PDB entry 8IK0 | electron microscopy, 3.30 A resolution | chains C and E of the 8 polymer chains in the assembly

== Chain C (and E) ==
Molecule: Stimulator of interferon genes protein, Immune protein Tsi3
Organism: Gallus gallus
Notes: chain E of this document is another copy of the same molecule, construct and numbering; everything in this record applies to it too
UniProt: chimeric construct of E1C7U0, Q9HYC4: residues 1-342 from E1C7U0 (STING_CHICK) positions 1-342 (same numbers); residues 357-480 from Q9HYC4 positions 22-145 (UniProt number = residue number - 335)
Sequence (490 residues; numbered 1 to 490; the number before each row is that of its first residue):
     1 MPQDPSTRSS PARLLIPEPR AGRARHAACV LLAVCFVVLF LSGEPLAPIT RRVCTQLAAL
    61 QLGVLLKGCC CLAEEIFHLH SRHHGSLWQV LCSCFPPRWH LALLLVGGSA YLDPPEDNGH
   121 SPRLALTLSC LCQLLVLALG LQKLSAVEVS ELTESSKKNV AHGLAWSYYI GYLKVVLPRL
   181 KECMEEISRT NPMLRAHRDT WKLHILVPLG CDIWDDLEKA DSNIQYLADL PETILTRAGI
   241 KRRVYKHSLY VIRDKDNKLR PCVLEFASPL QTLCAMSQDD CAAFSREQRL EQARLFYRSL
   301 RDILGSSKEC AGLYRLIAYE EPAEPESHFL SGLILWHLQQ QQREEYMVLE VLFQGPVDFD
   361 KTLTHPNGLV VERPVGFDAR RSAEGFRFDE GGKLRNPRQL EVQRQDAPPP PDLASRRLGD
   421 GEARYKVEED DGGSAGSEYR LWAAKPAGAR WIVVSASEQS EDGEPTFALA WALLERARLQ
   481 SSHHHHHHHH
Disordered / not traced: 1-9, 43-45, 85-86, 114-122, 343-490
Differences from the reference sequence: conflict Thr50 (Ile in E1C7U0), Arg52 (Ser in E1C7U0), His100 (Tyr in E1C7U0), Ile187 (Leu in E1C7U0); linker (343-356); expression tag (481-490)
Curated features (UniProtKB/Swiss-Prot):
  - binding site (2',3'-cGAMP): Ser167 to Tyr172, Arg243 to Lys246, Ser268
  - binding site (3',3'-c-di-GMP): Ser167, Tyr172, Arg243 to Lys246, Ser268
  - binding site (Ca(2+)): Glu461

== Interface between chain C and chain E ==
Pairs across the interface - 17 pairs, chain C then chain E:
  Glu186(C) with Gly239(E); Ile240(E)
  Arg189(C) with Ala238(E), hydrogen bond (side chain-backbone); Gly239(E); Ile240(E)
  Thr190(C) with Ile240(E)
  Glu232(C) with Arg242(E)
  Ile234(C) with Ile234(E), hydrophobic; Arg242(E)
  Ala238(C) with Arg189(E), hydrogen bond (backbone-side chain)
  Gly239(C) with Glu186(E); Arg189(E)
  Ile240(C) with Glu186(E); Arg189(E); Thr190(E)
  Arg242(C) with Glu232(E); Ile234(E)
Other interface residues (no listed pair), chain C (11 interface residues in all): Ile187, Pro231
Other interface residues (no listed pair), chain E (11 interface residues in all): Ile187, Pro231

== In short ==
The chain C/chain E interface involves 11 residues from each chain, with 2 hydrogen bonds. Its one
hydrogen-bonded contact is Arg189(C)-Ala238(E). Curated annotation (UniProt) lists 11 residues binding
2',3'-cGAMP, 7 residues binding 3',3'-c-di-GMP and Ca2+-binding residue Glu461(C) on chain C.
Chain C and chain E are both Stimulator of interferon genes protein, Immune protein Tsi3 (Gallus gallus); the
structure, Cryo-EM structure of Stimulator of interferon genes, was determined by electron microscopy,
deposited together with 8IK3.
